Entry 7UUT (X-ray diffraction, 1.89 A resolution); this record covers chains B and D of the 4 polymer chains in the assembly.

[Chain B (and D)]
Protein: Secondary-alcohol dehydrogenase
Source organism: Thermoanaerobacter pseudethanolicus
Notes: EC 1.1.1.80; chain D of this document is another copy of the same molecule, construct and numbering; everything in this record applies to it too
UniProt: P14941 (ADH_THEBR); residues 1-352 here = UniProt positions 1-352
Sequence (352 residues; numbered 1 to 352; the number before each row is that of its first residue):
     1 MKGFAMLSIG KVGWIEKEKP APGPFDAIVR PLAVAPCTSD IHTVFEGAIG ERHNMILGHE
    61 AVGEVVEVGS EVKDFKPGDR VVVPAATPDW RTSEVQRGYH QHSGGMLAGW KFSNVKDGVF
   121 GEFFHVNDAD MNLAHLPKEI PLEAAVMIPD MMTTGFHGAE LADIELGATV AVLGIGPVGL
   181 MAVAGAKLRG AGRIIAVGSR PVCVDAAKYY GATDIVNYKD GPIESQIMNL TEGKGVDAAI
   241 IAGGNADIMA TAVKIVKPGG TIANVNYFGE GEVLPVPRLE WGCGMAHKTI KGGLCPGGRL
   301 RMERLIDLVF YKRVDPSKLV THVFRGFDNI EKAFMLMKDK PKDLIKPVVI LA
Sequence notes: engineered mutation A86 (Ile in P14941)
Modified residues: M1 (N-formylmethionine; FME)
Bound ions: Zn2+: C37, H59, D150 (together with (2R)-pentan-2-ol); K+ site 1: Y99 (shared with 4 residues of chain A); K+ site 2: G259, H287, T289 (shared with 1 residue of chain A)
Ligand contacts:
  - (2R)-pentan-2-ol (2RP): C37, S39, H59, A85, A86, W110, D150, L294, C295
  - NADP (NAP; NADP nicotinamide-adenine-dinucleotide phosphate): C37, T38, S39, H42, D150, M151, T154, G174, I175, G176, P177, V178, G179, V197, S199, R200, Y218, I223, A242, G243, G244, D247, I248, V265, N266, Y267, G293, L294, C295, K340
Curated features (UniProtKB/Swiss-Prot):
  - binding site (Zn(2+)): C37, H59, D150
  - binding site (NADP(+)): I175 to V178, G198 to R200, Y218, V265 to Y267, K340

[Chain B / chain D interface]
Residue-residue contacts - 23 pairs, chain B then chain D:
  F25(B) - F25(D)  hydrophobic
  F25(B) - R91(D)
  W90(B) - W90(D)
  W90(B) - Q96(D)
  R91(B) - F25(D)
  R91(B) - R91(D)
  R91(B) - D128(D)  salt bridge
  R91(B) - M131(D)
  T92(B) - M131(D)
  Q96(B) - W90(D)
  Q96(B) - M131(D)  hydrogen bond (side chain-backbone)
  Q96(B) - R299(D)
  Q96(B) - L300(D)  hydrogen bond (side chain-backbone)
  R97(B) - L300(D)
  R97(B) - R304(D)
  D128(B) - R91(D)  salt bridge
  M131(B) - R91(D)
  M131(B) - T92(D)  hydrogen bond (side chain-backbone)
  M131(B) - Q96(D)  hydrogen bond (backbone-side chain)
  R299(B) - Q96(D)
  L300(B) - Q96(D)  hydrogen bond (backbone-side chain)
  L300(B) - R97(D)
  R304(B) - R97(D)
Also at the interface, not in a pair above, chain B (15 interface residues in all): S93, D130, G298, R301
Also at the interface, not in a pair above, chain D (15 interface residues in all): S93, D130, G298, R301

[Summary]
The chain B/chain D interface involves 15 residues from each chain, with 5 hydrogen bonds and 2 salt bridges.
Polar contacts include R91(B)-D128(D), Q96(B)-M131(D) and Q96(B)-L300(D). Chain B binds NADP and
(2R)-pentan-2-ol. From UniProt: 3 Zn2+-binding residues and 12 NADP+-binding residues on chain B.
Both chains are Secondary-alcohol dehydrogenase (Thermoanaerobacter pseudethanolicus). Entry 7UUT (Ternary
complex crystal structure of secondary alcohol dehydrogenases from the Thermoanaerobacter ethanolicus mutants
C295A and I86A ...) was determined by X-ray diffraction (same publication as 7UX4 and 7UTC).
